Entry 7CBZ (X-ray diffraction, 2.61 A resolution); this record covers chains B and F of the 6 polymer chains in the assembly.

== Chain B ==
Molecule: Tubulin beta chain
From: Sus scrofa
UniProtKB: P02554 (TBB_PIG); the author numbering skips numbers that UniProt does not, so the offset changes along the chain: 1-42 = UniProt 1-42; 45-447 = UniProt 43-445
Amino-acid sequence (445 residues; each row starts with the number of its first residue; note: 2 numbers in that range are skipped by the numbering (no residue carries them; nothing is unmodelled there)):
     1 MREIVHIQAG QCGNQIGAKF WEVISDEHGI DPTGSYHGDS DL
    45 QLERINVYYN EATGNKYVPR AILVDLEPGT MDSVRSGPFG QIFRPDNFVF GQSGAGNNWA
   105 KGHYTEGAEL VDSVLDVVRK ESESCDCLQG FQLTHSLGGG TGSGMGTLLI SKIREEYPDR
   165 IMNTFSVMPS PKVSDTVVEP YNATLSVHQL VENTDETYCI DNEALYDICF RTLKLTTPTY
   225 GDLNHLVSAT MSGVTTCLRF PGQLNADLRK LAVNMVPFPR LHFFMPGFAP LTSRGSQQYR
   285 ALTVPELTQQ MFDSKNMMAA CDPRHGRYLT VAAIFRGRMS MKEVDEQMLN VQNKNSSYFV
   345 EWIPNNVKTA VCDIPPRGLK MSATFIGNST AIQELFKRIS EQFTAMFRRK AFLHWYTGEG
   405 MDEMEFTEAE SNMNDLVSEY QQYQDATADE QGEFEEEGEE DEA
Not modelled in the structure: 1, 278-281, 432-447
Differences from the reference sequence: conflict Thr57 (Ala55 in P02554), Met172 (Val170 in P02554), Ser298 (Ala296 in P02554), Ile318 (Val316 in P02554)
Ion coordination: Mg2+: Gln11 (together with GDP)
Ligand contacts:
  - FUO (2-[5-[4-[2-[4-(2-cyclopropylethanoyl)piperazin-1-yl]ethoxy]phenyl]pyridin-2-yl]-N-(phenylmethyl)ethanamide): Tyr52, Gln136, Asn167, Phe169, Glu200, Tyr202, Val238, Thr239, Cys241, Leu242, Leu248, Leu252, Leu255, Met259, Ala316, Ile318, Lys352, Thr353, Ala354, Ile370
  - GDP (guanosine-5'-diphosphate): Gly10, Gln11, Cys12, Gln15, Ile16, Asp69, Asn101, Ser140, Gly142, Gly143, Gly144, Thr145, Gly146, Ser147, Val171, Pro173, Val177, Ser178, Asp179, Glu183, Asn206, Leu209, Tyr224, Asn228
UniProt features mapped onto this chain:
  - motif: Met1 to Ile4 (MREI motif)
  - binding site (GTP): Gln11, Glu71, Ser140, Gly144, Thr145, Gly146, Asn206, Asn228
  - binding site (Mg(2+)): Glu71
  - modified residue: Ser40 (Phosphoserine), Lys60 (N6-acetyllysine), Ser174 (Phosphoserine), Thr287 (Phosphothreonine), Thr292 (Phosphothreonine), Arg320 (Omega-N-methylarginine), Glu440 (5-glutamyl polyglutamate)
  - cross-link (Glycyl lysine isopeptide (Lys-Gly)): Lys60 (interchain with G-Cter in ubiquitin), Lys326 (interchain with G-Cter in ubiquitin)

== Chain F ==
Molecule: Tubulin tyrosine ligase
From: Gallus gallus
UniProtKB: E1BQ43 (E1BQ43_CHICK); residues 1-378 here = UniProt positions 1-378
Amino-acid sequence (383 residues; numbered 1 to 383; the number before each row is that of its first residue):
     1 MYTFVVRDEN SSVYAEVSRL LLATGQWKRL RKDNPRFNLM LGERNRLPFG RLGHEPGLVQ
    61 LVNYYRGADK LCRKASLVKL IKTSPELSES CTWFPESYVI YPTNLKTPVA PAQNGIRHLI
   121 NNTRTDEREV FLAAYNRRRE GREGNVWIAK SSAGAKGEGI LISSEASELL DFIDEQGQVH
   181 VIQKYLEKPL LLEPGHRKFD IRSWVLVDHL YNIYLYREGV LRTSSEPYNS ANFQDKTCHL
   241 TNHCIQKEYS KNYGRYEEGN EMFFEEFNQY LMDALNTTLE NSILLQIKHI IRSCLMCIEP
   301 AISTKHLHYQ SFQLFGFDFM VDEELKVWLI EVNGAPACAQ KLYAELCQGI VDVAISSVFP
   361 LADTGQKTSQ PTSIFIKLHH HHH
Not modelled in the structure: 101-124, 223-256, 363-371, 381-383
Differences from the reference sequence: expression tag (379-383)
Ion coordination: Mg2+: Glu331, Val332, Asn333

== Interface between chain B and chain F ==
Pairs across the interface (11; chain B residue first):
  Leu333(B) - Arg36(F)
  Leu333(B) - Pro56(F)
  Asn337(B) - Thr3(F)
  Asn337(B) - Arg36(F)  hydrogen bond
  Asn337(B) - Leu58(F)
  Lys338(B) - Met1(F)
  Lys338(B) - Lys28(F)  hydrogen bond (backbone-side chain)
  Ser340(B) - Lys28(F)
  Ser340(B) - Leu30(F)
  Ser340(B) - Asn34(F)  hydrogen bond
  Asn349(B) - Glu55(F)  hydrogen bond
Also at the interface, not in a pair above, chain B (6 interface residues in all): Ser341
Also at the interface, not in a pair above, chain F (10 interface residues in all): Gly57

== Summary ==
6 residues of chain B face 10 of chain F across their interface, with 4 hydrogen bonds. Polar pairs include
Asn337(B)-Arg36(F), Lys338(B)-Lys28(F) and Ser340(B)-Asn34(F). Ligands of chain B: compound FUO and GDP.
UniProt lists 8 GTP-binding residues and Mg2+-binding residue Glu71(B) on chain B.
Here chain B is Tubulin beta chain (Sus scrofa) and chain F is Tubulin tyrosine ligase (Gallus gallus). Entry
7CBZ (Crystal structure of T2R-TTL-A31 complex) was determined by X-ray diffraction.
